2W92 - chain A; structure by X-ray diffraction, 1.65 A resolution.

# Chain A
Protein: Endo-beta-N-acetylglucosaminidase D
Source organism: Streptococcus pneumoniae
Notes: fragment: catalytic module, residues 159-807
UniProtKB: Q93HW0 (Q93HW0_STRPN); residues 172-820 here correspond to UniProt positions 159-807 (UniProt number = residue number - 13)
Amino-acid sequence (653 residues; row label = number of the first residue in the row):
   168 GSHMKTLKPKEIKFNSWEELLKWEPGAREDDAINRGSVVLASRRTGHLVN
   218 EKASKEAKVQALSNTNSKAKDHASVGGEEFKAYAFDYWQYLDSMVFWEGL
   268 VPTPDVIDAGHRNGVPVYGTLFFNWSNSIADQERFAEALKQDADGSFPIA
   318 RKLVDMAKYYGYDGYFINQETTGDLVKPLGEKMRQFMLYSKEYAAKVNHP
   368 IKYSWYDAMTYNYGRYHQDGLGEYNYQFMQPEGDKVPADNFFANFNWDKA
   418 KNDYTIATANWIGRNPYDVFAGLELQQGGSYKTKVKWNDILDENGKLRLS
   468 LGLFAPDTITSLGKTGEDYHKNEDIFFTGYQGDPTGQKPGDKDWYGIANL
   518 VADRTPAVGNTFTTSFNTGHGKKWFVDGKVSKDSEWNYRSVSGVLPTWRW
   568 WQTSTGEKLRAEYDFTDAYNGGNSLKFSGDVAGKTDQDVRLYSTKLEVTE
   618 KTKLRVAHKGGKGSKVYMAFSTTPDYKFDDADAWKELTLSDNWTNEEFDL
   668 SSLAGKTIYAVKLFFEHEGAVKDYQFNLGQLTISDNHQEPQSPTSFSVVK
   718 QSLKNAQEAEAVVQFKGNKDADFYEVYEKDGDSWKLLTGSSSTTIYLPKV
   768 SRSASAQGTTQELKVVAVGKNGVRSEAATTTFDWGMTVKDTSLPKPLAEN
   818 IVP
Unresolved in the structure: 168-172, 809-820
Residues lining bound ligands: NGT (3ar,5r,6s,7r,7ar-5-hydroxymethyl-2-methyl-5,6,7,7a-tetrahydro-3ah-pyrano[3,2-d]thiazole-6,7-diol): Leu-229, Trp-264, Phe-289, Phe-333, Asn-335, Glu-337, Tyr-373, Phe-409, Phe-412, Glu-441, Phe-471
From the paper describing this entry:
  - binding site for NGT: Leu-229, Trp-264, Phe-333, Asn-335, Tyr-373, Phe-409, Phe-412, Glu-441, Phe-471
  - conformationally variable residues (side-chain flip): Tyr-373
  - catalytic residues: Glu-337
  - mutagenesis - E337A: abolished catalytic activity (citing earlier work)
  - catalytic residues: Asn-335, Tyr-373 (proposed by the authors, not directly observed)
  - contacts within the chain: Asn-335/Glu-337 (hydrogen bond)
  - mutagenesis - N335D (2-5-fold): decreased catalytic activity on Man3 and Man5 N-linked glycans (citing earlier work)

# Overview
Ligands of chain A: compound NGT. The paper reports catalytic residues Glu-337, Asn-335 and Tyr-373; E337A
abolishes catalytic activity.
Chain A is Endo-beta-N-acetylglucosaminidase D (Streptococcus pneumoniae); the structure, Structure of a
Streptococcus pneumoniae family 85 glycoside hydrolase, Endo-D, in complex with NAG-thiazoline, was determined
by X-ray diffraction (same publication as 2W91).
